1DS1 - chain A; structure by X-ray diffraction, 1.08 A resolution.

== Chain A ==
Name: Clavaminate synthase 1
Organism: Streptomyces clavuligerus
Notes: fragment: clavaminic acid synthase 1 (cas1)
UniProt: Q05581 (CAS1_STRCL); numbering as in UniProt (aligned over 1-324)
Sequence (324 residues; numbered 1 to 324; the number before each row is that of its first residue):
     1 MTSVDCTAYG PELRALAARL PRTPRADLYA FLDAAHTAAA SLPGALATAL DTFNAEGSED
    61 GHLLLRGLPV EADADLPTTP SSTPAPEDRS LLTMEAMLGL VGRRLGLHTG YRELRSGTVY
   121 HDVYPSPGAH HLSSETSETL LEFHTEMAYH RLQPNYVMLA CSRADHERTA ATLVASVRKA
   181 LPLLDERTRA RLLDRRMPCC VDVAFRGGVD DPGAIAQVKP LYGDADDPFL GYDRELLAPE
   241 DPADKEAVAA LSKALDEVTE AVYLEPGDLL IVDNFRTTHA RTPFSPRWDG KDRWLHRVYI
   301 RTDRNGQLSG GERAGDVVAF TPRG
Unresolved in the structure: 1
Curated features (UniProtKB/Swiss-Prot):
  - binding site (Fe cation): H144, E146, H279
  - binding site (2-oxoglutarate): R293
Ion coordination: Fe2+: H144, E146, H279 (together with 2-oxoglutaric acid)
Small-molecule neighbours:
  - 2-oxoglutaric acid (AKG): V123, S134, L141, H144, E146, V157, L159, T172, L264, H279, R281, R293, L295, R297
  - s-1,2-propanediol (PGO), molecule 1: A17, A18, R22, E71, L91, L92, T93
  - s-1,2-propanediol (PGO), molecule 2: N54, A55, L105, T302, D303, R304

== Summary ==
Chain A binds 2-oxoglutaric acid and s-1,2-propanediol. The Fe2+ site is built by H144, E146 and H279. UniProt
lists 3 Fe cation-binding residues and residue binding 2-oxoglutarate R293.
Chain A is Clavaminate synthase 1 (Streptomyces clavuligerus); the structure, Crystal structure of clavaminate
synthase in complex with fe(ii) and 2-oxoglutarate, was determined by X-ray diffraction, deposited together
with 1DRT, 1DRY and 1DS0.
